Entry 1HA2 (X-ray diffraction, 2.50 A resolution); this record covers chain A.

[Chain A]
Molecule: Serum albumin
Organism: Homo sapiens
UniProt: P02768 (ALBU_HUMAN); residues 1-585 here correspond to UniProt positions 25-609 (UniProt number = residue number + 24)
Sequence (585 residues; each row starts with the number of its first residue):
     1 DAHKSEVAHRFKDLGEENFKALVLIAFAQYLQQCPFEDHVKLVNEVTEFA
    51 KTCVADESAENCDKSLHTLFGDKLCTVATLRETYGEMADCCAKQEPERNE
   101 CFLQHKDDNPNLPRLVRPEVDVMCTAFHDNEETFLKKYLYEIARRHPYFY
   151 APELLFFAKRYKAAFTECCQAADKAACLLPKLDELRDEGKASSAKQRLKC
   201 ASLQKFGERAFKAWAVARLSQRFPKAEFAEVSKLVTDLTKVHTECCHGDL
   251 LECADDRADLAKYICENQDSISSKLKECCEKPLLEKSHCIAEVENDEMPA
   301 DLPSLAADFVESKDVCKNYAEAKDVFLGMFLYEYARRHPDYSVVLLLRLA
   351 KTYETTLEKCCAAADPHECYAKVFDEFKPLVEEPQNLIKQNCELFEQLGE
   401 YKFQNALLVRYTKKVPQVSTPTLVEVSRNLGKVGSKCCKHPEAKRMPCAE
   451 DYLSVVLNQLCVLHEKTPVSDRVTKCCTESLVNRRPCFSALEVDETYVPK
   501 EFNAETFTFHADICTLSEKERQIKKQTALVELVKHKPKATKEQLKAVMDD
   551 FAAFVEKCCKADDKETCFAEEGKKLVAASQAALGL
Unresolved in the structure: 1-2
Cystine bridges: C53-C62, C75-C91, C90-C101, C124-C169, C168-C177, C200-C246, C245-C253, C265-C279, C278-C289, C316-C361, C360-C369, C392-C438, C437-C448, C461-C477, C476-C487, C514-C559, C558-C567
Small-molecule neighbours: S-warfarin (SWF): F211, W214, A215, R218, L219, R222, L238, H242, R257, L260, A261, I264, S287, I290, A291
Swiss-Prot annotation at these positions:
  - binding site (Cu cation): H3
  - binding site (Ca(2+)): E6, D13, E244, D249, E252, D255, D259
  - binding site (Zn(2+)): H67, H247, D249
  - binding site ((4Z,15Z)-bilirubin IXalpha): K240
  - site: K4 (Not glycated), K20 (Not glycated), K41 (Not glycated), K64 (Not glycated), K73 (Not glycated), K93 (Not glycated), K106 (Not glycated), K136 (Not glycated), K159 (Not glycated), K174 (Not glycated), K181 (Not glycated), K190 (Not glycated), K195 (Not glycated), K199 (Aspirin-acetylated lysine), K205 (Not glycated), K212 (Not glycated), K240 (Not glycated), K262 (Not glycated), K274 (Not glycated), K286 (Not glycated) and 18 more in UniProt
  - modified residue: S5 (Phosphoserine), S58 (Phosphoserine), S65 (Phosphoserine), T83 (Phosphothreonine), K205 (N6-succinyllysine), S273 (Phosphoserine), S419 (Phosphoserine), T420 (Phosphothreonine), T422 (Phosphothreonine), K436 (N6-succinyllysine), S489 (Phosphoserine), K519 (N6-succinyllysine), K534 (N6-methyllysine), K564 (N6-succinyllysine)
  - glycosylation: K12 (N-linked (Glc) (glycation) lysine), K51 (N-linked (Glc) (glycation) lysine), K137 (N-linked (Glc) (glycation) lysine), K162 (N-linked (Glc) (glycation) lysine), K199 (N-linked (Glc) (glycation) lysine), K225 (N-linked (Glc) (glycation) lysine), K233 (N-linked (Glc) (glycation) lysine), K276 (N-linked (Glc) (glycation) lysine), K281 (N-linked (Glc) (glycation) lysine), K313 (N-linked (Glc) (glycation) lysine), K317 (N-linked (Glc) (glycation) lysine), N318 (N-linked (GlcNAc...) asparagine), K323 (N-linked (Glc) (glycation) lysine), K351 (N-linked (Glc) (glycation) lysine), K378 (N-linked (Glc) (glycation) lysine), K413 (N-linked (Glc) (glycation) lysine), K439 (N-linked (Glc) (glycation) lysine), K444 (N-linked (Glc) (glycation) lysine), D494 (N-linked (GlcNAc...) asparagine), K525 (N-linked (Glc) (glycation) lysine) and 4 more in UniProt

[Summary]
Bound to chain A: S-warfarin. Curated annotation (UniProt) lists Cu cation-binding residue H3, 7 Ca2+-binding
residues, 3 Zn2+-binding residues and (4Z,15Z)-bilirubin IXalpha-binding residue K240.
Chain A is Serum albumin (Homo sapiens); the structure, Human Serum Albumin Complexed With Myristic Acid and
the S-(-) enantiomer of warfarin, was determined by X-ray diffraction (same publication as 1H9Z).
